PDB entry 3TVM | X-ray diffraction, 2.80 A resolution | chains A and C of the 4 polymer chains in the assembly

Chain A:
Molecule: Antigen-presenting glycoprotein CD1d1
Organism: Mus musculus
UniProt: P11609 (CD1D1_MOUSE); residues 1-279 here correspond to UniProt positions 19-297 (UniProt number = residue number + 18)
Amino-acid sequence (285 residues; each row starts with the number of its first residue):
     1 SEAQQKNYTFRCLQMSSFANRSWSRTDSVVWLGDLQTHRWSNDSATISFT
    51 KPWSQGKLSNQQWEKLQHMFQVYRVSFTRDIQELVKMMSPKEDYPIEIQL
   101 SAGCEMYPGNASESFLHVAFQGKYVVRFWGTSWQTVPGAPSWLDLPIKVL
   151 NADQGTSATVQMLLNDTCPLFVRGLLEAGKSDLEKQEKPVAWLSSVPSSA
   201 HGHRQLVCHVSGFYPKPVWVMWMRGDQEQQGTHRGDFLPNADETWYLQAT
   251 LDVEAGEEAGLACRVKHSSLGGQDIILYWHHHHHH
Disordered / not traced: 1-5, 200-202, 253-255, 280-285
Disulfide bonds: Cys208-Cys263
Covalent attachments: N-acetylglucosamine (NAG) linked to Asn20, Asn42; glycan linked to Asn165
Sequence notes: variant His201 (Asp219 in P11609); expression tag (280-285)
Small-molecule neighbours: smc124 (07P; N-[(2S,3R)-10-[(1R,2R)-2-decylcyclopropyl]-1-(alpha-D-galactopyranosyloxy)-3-hydroxydecan-2-yl]hexacosanamide): Phe10, Cys12, Gln14, Ser28, Val30, His38, Trp40, Ile47, Trp63, Leu66, Met69, Phe70, Tyr73, Ser76, Phe77, Asp80, Ile81, Leu84, Val85, Met88, Glu92, Ile98, Leu100, Ala102, Leu116, Val118, Phe120, Val126, Trp133, Trp142, Leu143, Leu150, Asp153, Gly155, Thr156, Thr159, Val160, Leu163, Cys168, Phe171
Curated features (UniProtKB/Swiss-Prot):
  - binding site (a D-galactosylceramide): Asp80, Asp153 to Thr156
  - glycosylation (N-linked (GlcNAc...) asparagine): Asn7, Asn20, Asn42, Asn110, Asn165

Chain C:
Molecule: Valpha14 (mouse variable domain, human constant domain)
Organism: Mus musculus, Homo sapiens
Amino-acid sequence (209 residues; row label = number of the first residue in the row; note: 3 numbers in that range are skipped by the numbering (no residue carries them; nothing is unmodelled there); numbers below 1 keep their minus sign (Met-1 is residue -1)):
    -1 MKTQVEQSPQSLVVRQGENCVLQCNYSVTPDNHLRWFKQDTGKGLVSLTV
    49 LVDQKDKTSNGR
    62 YSATLDKDAKHSTLHITATLLDDTATYICVVGDRGSALG
   103 RLHFGAGTQLIVIPDIQNPDPAVYQLRDSKSSDKSVCLFTDFDSQTNVSQ
   153 SKDSDVYITDKCVLDMRSMDFKSNSAVAWSNKSDFACANAFNNSIIPEDT
   203 FFPSPESS
Disordered / not traced: -1 to 0, 152-154, 207-210
Disulfide bonds: Cys22-Cys90, Cys139-Cys189
Small-molecule neighbours: smc124 (07P; N-[(2S,3R)-10-[(1R,2R)-2-decylcyclopropyl]-1-(alpha-D-galactopyranosyloxy)-3-hydroxydecan-2-yl]hexacosanamide): Pro28, Asn30, Asp94, Arg95, Gly96

How chain A and chain C interact:
Pairs across the interface (17; chain A residue first):
  Val72(A) - Thr27(C)
  Val72(A) - Pro28(C)  hydrophobic
  Ser76(A) - Pro28(C)
  Ser76(A) - Arg95(C)  hydrogen bond (backbone-side chain)
  Arg79(A) - Asp94(C)  salt bridge
  Arg79(A) - Arg95(C)
  Arg79(A) - Leu99(C)  hydrogen bond (side chain-backbone)
  Arg79(A) - Gly100(C)
  Arg79(A) - Arg103(C)
  Asp80(A) - Arg95(C)  salt bridge
  Asp80(A) - Leu99(C)
  Glu83(A) - Leu99(C)
  Glu83(A) - Arg103(C)  salt bridge
  Val149(A) - Ser97(C)
  Val149(A) - Leu99(C)  hydrophobic
  Ala152(A) - Gly96(C)
  Asp153(A) - Gly96(C)
Other interface residues (no listed pair), chain A (11 interface residues in all): Leu84, Leu150, Gln154
Other interface residues (no listed pair), chain C (10 interface residues in all): Asn30

In short:
11 residues of chain A face 10 of chain C across their interface, with 2 hydrogen bonds and 3 salt bridges.
Polar contacts include Arg79(A)-Asp94(C), Asp80(A)-Arg95(C) and Glu83(A)-Arg103(C). Smc124 is bound between
chain A and chain C. N-acetylglucosamine is covalently linked to Asn20(A) and Asn42(A).
Here chain A is Antigen-presenting glycoprotein CD1d1 (Mus musculus) and chain C is Valpha14 (mouse variable
domain, human constant domain) (Mus musculus, Homo sapiens). Entry 3TVM (Structure of the mouse
CD1d-SMC124-iNKT TCR complex) was determined by X-ray diffraction.
